PDB entry 8GJJ | electron microscopy, 3.08 A resolution | chains B and C of the 3 polymer chains in the assembly

Chain B (and C):
Protein: Efflux pump membrane transporter
From: Campylobacter jejuni
Notes: chain C of this document is another copy of the same molecule, construct and numbering; everything in this record applies to it too
UniProt: A0A1C9A1J1 (A0A1C9A1J1_CAMJU); residues 1-1039 here = UniProt positions 1-1039
Sequence (1039 residues; each row starts with the number of its first residue):
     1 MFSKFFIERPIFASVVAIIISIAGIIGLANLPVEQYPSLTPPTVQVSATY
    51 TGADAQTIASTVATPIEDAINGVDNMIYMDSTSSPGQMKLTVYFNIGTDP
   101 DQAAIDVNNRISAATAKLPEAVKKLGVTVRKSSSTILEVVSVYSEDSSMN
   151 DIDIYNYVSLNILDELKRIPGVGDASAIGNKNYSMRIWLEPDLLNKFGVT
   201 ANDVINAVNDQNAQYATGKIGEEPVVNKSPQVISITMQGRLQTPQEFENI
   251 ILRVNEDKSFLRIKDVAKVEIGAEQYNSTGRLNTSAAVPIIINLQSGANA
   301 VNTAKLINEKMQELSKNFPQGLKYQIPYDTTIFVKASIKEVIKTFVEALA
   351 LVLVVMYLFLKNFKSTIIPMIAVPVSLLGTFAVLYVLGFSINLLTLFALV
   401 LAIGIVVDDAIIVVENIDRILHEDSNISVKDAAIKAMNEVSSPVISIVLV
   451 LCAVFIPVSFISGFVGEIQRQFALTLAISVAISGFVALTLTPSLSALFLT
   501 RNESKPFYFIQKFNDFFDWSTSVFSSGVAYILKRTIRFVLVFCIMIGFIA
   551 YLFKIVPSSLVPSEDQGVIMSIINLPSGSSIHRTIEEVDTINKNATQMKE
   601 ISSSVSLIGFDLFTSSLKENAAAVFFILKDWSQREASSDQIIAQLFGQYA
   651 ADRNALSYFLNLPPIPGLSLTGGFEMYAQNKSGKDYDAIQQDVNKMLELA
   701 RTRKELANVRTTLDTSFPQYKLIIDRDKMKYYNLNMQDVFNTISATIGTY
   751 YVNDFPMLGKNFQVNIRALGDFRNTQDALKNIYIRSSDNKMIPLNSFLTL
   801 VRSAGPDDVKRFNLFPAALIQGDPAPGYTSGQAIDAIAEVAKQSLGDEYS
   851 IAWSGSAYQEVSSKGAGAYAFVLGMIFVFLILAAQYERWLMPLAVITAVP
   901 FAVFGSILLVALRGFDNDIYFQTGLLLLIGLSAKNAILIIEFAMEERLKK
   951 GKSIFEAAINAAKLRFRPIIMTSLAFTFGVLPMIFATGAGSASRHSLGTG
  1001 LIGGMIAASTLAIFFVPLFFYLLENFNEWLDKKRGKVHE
Not modelled in the structure: 1033-1039
From the paper describing this entry:
  - mutagenesis - L607E, F610A, F625A: decreased growth in response to tetracycline
  - mutagenesis - L607E, L612E, F625A: decreased growth in response to Cip
  - mutagenesis - L607E, F610A, L612E: decreased growth in response to Ery

Interface between chain B and chain C:
Pairs across the interface (126; chain B residue first):
  R9(B) - E887(C)
  P10(B) - E887(C)
  I11(B) - A883(C)
  I11(B) - E887(C)  hydrogen bond (backbone-side chain)
  I11(B) - W889(C)
  F12(B) - A884(C)
  F12(B) - E887(C)  hydrogen bond (backbone-side chain)
  S14(B) - W889(C)
  V15(B) - L880(C)
  V15(B) - A884(C)  hydrophobic
  I18(B) - L880(C)  hydrophobic
  I18(B) - W889(C)  hydrophobic
  I19(B) - L880(C)  hydrophobic
  I22(B) - F877(C)  hydrophobic
  I26(B) - L873(C)  hydrophobic
  D101(B) - Q102(C)
  I105(B) - Q102(C)
  I105(B) - I105(C)  hydrophobic
  N108(B) - N109(C)
  K123(B) - A116(C)
  K124(B) - K117(C)
  L125(B) - K117(C)
  G126(B) - A113(C)
  V127(B) - A113(C)
  R130(B) - R110(C)
  D164(B) - N71(C)
  D164(B) - L814(C)
  K167(B) - G72(C)
  R168(B) - N71(C)  hydrogen bond
  R168(B) - M76(C)
  R168(B) - L814(C)
  D210(B) - N735(C)
  D210(B) - M736(C)  hydrogen bond (side chain-backbone)
  D210(B) - Q737(C)  hydrogen bond (side chain-backbone)
  Q211(B) - R726(C)  hydrogen bond (backbone-side chain)
  Q211(B) - K730(C)
  A213(B) - M736(C)
  Q214(B) - Y50(C)
  Q214(B) - T57(C)
  Q214(B) - S60(C)
  Q214(B) - T61(C)
  Y215(B) - M736(C)  hydrophobic
  Y215(B) - Q737(C)
  Y215(B) - F740(C)  hydrophobic
  A216(B) - T51(C)
  A216(B) - G52(C)
  A216(B) - F740(C)
  A216(B) - S744(C)
  T217(B) - G52(C)  hydrogen bond (backbone-backbone)
  T217(B) - F740(C)
  T217(B) - I743(C)
  G218(B) - G52(C)
  G218(B) - I747(C)
  G218(B) - G748(C)
  K219(B) - I747(C)
  K219(B) - R767(C)  hydrogen bond (backbone-side chain)
  I220(B) - Y720(C)  hydrophobic
  I220(B) - I747(C)  hydrophobic
  I220(B) - R773(C)
  I220(B) - N774(C)
  I220(B) - T775(C)
  I220(B) - A778(C)  hydrophobic
  G221(B) - R773(C)  hydrogen bond (backbone-backbone)
  G221(B) - N774(C)
  E222(B) - N277(C)  hydrogen bond
  E222(B) - E619(C)
  E222(B) - R767(C)  salt bridge
  E222(B) - R773(C)  hydrogen bond (backbone-side chain)
  E223(B) - Y276(C)
  E223(B) - I581(C)
  P224(B) - W188(C)
  P224(B) - Y276(C)
  P224(B) - G770(C)
  P224(B) - R773(C)
  V225(B) - G770(C)
  V225(B) - D771(C)
  V225(B) - N774(C)
  V226(B) - D771(C)
  N227(B) - D771(C)  hydrogen bond
  N227(B) - N774(C)  hydrogen bond (backbone-side chain)
  K228(B) - H582(C)
  S229(B) - S580(C)  hydrogen bond (backbone-side chain)
  S229(B) - H582(C)
  P230(B) - S580(C)  hydrogen bond (backbone-side chain)
  P230(B) - R583(C)
  Q231(B) - S577(C)
  Q231(B) - G578(C)
  Q231(B) - S580(C)  hydrogen bond (backbone-side chain)
  Q231(B) - P718(C)
  V232(B) - G578(C)  hydrogen bond (backbone-backbone)
  V232(B) - S580(C)
  V232(B) - E619(C)
  I233(B) - P718(C)
  I233(B) - Q719(C)
  I233(B) - Y720(C)
  I233(B) - R802(C)
  S234(B) - P718(C)
  S234(B) - Q719(C)
  S234(B) - Y720(C)  hydrogen bond (backbone-backbone)
  I235(B) - Y720(C)
  I235(B) - I747(C)  hydrophobic
  I235(B) - L800(C)  hydrophobic
  T236(B) - D54(C)
  T236(B) - Q719(C)  hydrogen bond
  T236(B) - Y720(C)  hydrogen bond (backbone-backbone)
  T236(B) - K721(C)
  T236(B) - L722(C)  hydrogen bond (backbone-backbone)
  M237(B) - L722(C)  hydrophobic
  M237(B) - F740(C)  hydrophobic
  G239(B) - R726(C)  hydrogen bond (backbone-side chain)
  G239(B) - M736(C)
  R240(B) - S60(C)
  R240(B) - T61(C)
  L241(B) - R726(C)
  I251(B) - R726(C)
  I251(B) - D727(C)
  I251(B) - K730(C)
  V254(B) - K730(C)
  K258(B) - Y731(C)
  F260(B) - D727(C)
  F260(B) - Y731(C)  hydrophobic
  R262(B) - D727(C)  salt bridge
  Q295(B) - D74(C)
  K760(B) - L814(C)
  N761(B) - S60(C)  hydrogen bond (side chain-backbone)
  N761(B) - T64(C)
Interface residues without a listed pair, chain B (65 interface residues in all): L160, N161, P170, Q238, G759
Interface residues without a listed pair, chain C (73 interface residues in all): A53, P65, I77, P85, S579, I724, R811, N813, F815, R888

Overview:
The interface between chain B and chain C involves 65 residues on one side and 73 on the other; the contacts
include 23 hydrogen bonds and 2 salt bridges. Polar pairs include E222(B)-R767(C), R262(B)-D727(C) and
I11(B)-E887(C). From the paper: L607E, F610A and F625A of chain B reduce growth in response to tetracycline;
L607E, L612E and F625A of chain B reduce growth in response to Cip.
Both chains are Efflux pump membrane transporter (Campylobacter jejuni). Entry 8GJJ (Multi-drug efflux pump
RE-CmeB Apo form) was determined by electron microscopy (same publication as 8GK0, 8GJK, 8GJL and 8GK4).
